Entry 5CGI (X-ray diffraction, 2.80 A resolution); this record covers chains F and G of the 28 polymer chains in the assembly.

[Chain F]
Protein: Probable proteasome subunit alpha type-7
Source organism: Saccharomyces cerevisiae (strain ATCC 204508 / S288c)
Notes: EC 3.4.25.1
UniProtKB: P21242 (PSA7_YEAST); residues -3 to 284 here correspond to UniProt positions 1-288 (UniProt number = residue number + 4)
Sequence (288 residues; each row starts with the number of its first residue; numbers below 1 keep their minus sign (Met-3 is residue -3)):
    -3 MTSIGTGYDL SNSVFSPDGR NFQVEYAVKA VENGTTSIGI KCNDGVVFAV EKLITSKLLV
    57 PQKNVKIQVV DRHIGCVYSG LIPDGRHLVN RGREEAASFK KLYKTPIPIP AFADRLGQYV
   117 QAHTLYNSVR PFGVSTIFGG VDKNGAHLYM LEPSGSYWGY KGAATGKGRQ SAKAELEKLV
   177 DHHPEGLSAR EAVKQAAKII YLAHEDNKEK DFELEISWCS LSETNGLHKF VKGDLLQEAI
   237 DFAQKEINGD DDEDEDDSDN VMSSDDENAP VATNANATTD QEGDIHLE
Unresolved in the structure: -3 to 1, 245-284
Curated features (UniProtKB/Swiss-Prot):
  - modified residue: Thr-2 (N-acetylthreonine)

[Chain G]
Protein: Proteasome subunit alpha type-1
Source organism: Saccharomyces cerevisiae (strain ATCC 204508 / S288c)
Notes: EC 3.4.25.1
UniProtKB: P21243 (PSA1_YEAST); residues -8 to 243 here correspond to UniProt positions 1-252 (UniProt number = residue number + 9)
Sequence (252 residues; row label = number of the first residue in the row; numbers below 1 keep their minus sign (Met-8 is residue -8)):
    -8 MSGAAAASAA GYDRHITIFS PEGRLYQVEY AFKATNQTNI NSLAVRGKDC TVVISQKKVP
    52 DKLLDPTTVS YIFCISRTIG MVVNGPIPDA RNAALRAKAE AAEFRYKYGY DMPCDVLAKR
   112 MANLSQIYTQ RAYMRPLGVI LTFVSVDEEL GPSIYKTDPA GYYVGYKATA TGPKQQEITT
   172 NLENHFKKSK IDHINEESWE KVVEFAITHM IDALGTEFSK NDLEVGVATK DKFFTLSAEN
   232 IEERLVAIAE QD
Unresolved in the structure: -8 to 1, 243
Metal / ion sites: Mg2+: Thr8, Arg122, Ala123, Met125

[How chain F and chain G interact]
Pairs across the interface (62):
  Thr2(F) with His6(G), hydrogen bond (backbone-side chain)
  Gly3(F) with His6(G)
  Tyr4(F) with Arg5(G); His6(G); Tyr21(G)
  Ser9(F) with Arg126(G)
  Val10(F) with His6(G); Gln18(G)
  Phe11(F) with Gln18(G), hydrogen bond (backbone-side chain); Tyr21(G); Ala22(G), hydrophobic; Arg126(G); Pro127(G)
  Ser12(F) with Tyr21(G)
  Pro13(F) with Tyr21(G), hydrophobic; Lys24(G), hydrogen bond (backbone-side chain)
  Asp14(F) with Lys24(G)
  Gly15(F) with Tyr21(G); Ala25(G)
  Lys37(F) with Asp56(G), salt bridge
  Asp110(F) with Arg82(G)
  Gln114(F) with Arg82(G), hydrogen bond (side chain-backbone); Asn83(G); Leu86(G)
  Gln117(F) with Pro79(G); Asp80(G); Asn83(G), hydrogen bond; Arg126(G), hydrogen bond
  Thr120(F) with Arg126(G), hydrogen bond (backbone-side chain)
  Leu121(F) with Tyr124(G); Arg126(G); Leu128(G), hydrophobic
  Tyr122(F) with Tyr124(G); Met125(G), hydrophobic
  Ser150(F) with Pro79(G)
  Gly151(F) with Pro79(G)
  Ser152(F) with Ile78(G); Pro79(G)
  Tyr153(F) with Arg82(G), hydrogen bond (backbone-side chain)
  Trp154(F) with Leu55(G), hydrophobic; Thr59(G); Val60(G), hydrophobic; Ser61(G); Tyr62(G); Ile78(G), hydrophobic; Arg82(G)
  Gly155(F) with Leu55(G); Asp56(G), hydrogen bond (backbone-backbone); Thr59(G), hydrogen bond (backbone-side chain)
  Tyr156(F) with Leu54(G); Leu55(G); Asp56(G)
  Lys157(F) with Lys53(G); Leu54(G), hydrogen bond (backbone-backbone); Leu55(G)
  Gly158(F) with Leu54(G), hydrogen bond (backbone-backbone)
  Lys169(F) with Leu54(G)
  Leu172(F) with Leu54(G)
  Glu173(F) with Lys53(G), salt bridge; Leu54(G)
  Val176(F) with Leu54(G), hydrophobic
  Asp177(F) with Lys53(G), salt bridge
Interface residues without a listed pair, chain F (32 interface residues in all): Tyr145
Interface residues without a listed pair, chain G (29 interface residues in all): Asp52, Pro57, Gly129

[Overview]
32 residues of chain F face 29 of chain G across their interface, with 12 hydrogen bonds and 3 salt bridges.
Polar contacts include Lys37(F)-Asp56(G), Glu173(F)-Lys53(G) and Asp177(F)-Lys53(G). Thr8(G), Arg122(G),
Ala123(G) and Met125(G) coordinate Mg2+.
Here chain F is Probable proteasome subunit alpha type-7 and chain G is Proteasome subunit alpha type-1, both
from Saccharomyces cerevisiae (strain ATCC 204508 / S288c). Entry 5CGI (Yeast 20S proteasome beta5-G48C mutant
in complex with ONX 0914) was determined by X-ray diffraction (same publication as 5CGH, 5CGF and 5CGG).
